Entry 7YPA (electron microscopy, 3.05 A resolution); this record covers chains D and H of the 9 polymer chains in the assembly.

Chain D:
Molecule: DNA-directed RNA polymerase subunit beta'
From: Escherichia coli K-12
Notes: EC 2.7.7.6
UniProt: P0A8T7 (RPOC_ECOLI); residue numbers follow UniProt; this construct covers 1-1407
Sequence (1416 residues; row label = number of the first residue in the row):
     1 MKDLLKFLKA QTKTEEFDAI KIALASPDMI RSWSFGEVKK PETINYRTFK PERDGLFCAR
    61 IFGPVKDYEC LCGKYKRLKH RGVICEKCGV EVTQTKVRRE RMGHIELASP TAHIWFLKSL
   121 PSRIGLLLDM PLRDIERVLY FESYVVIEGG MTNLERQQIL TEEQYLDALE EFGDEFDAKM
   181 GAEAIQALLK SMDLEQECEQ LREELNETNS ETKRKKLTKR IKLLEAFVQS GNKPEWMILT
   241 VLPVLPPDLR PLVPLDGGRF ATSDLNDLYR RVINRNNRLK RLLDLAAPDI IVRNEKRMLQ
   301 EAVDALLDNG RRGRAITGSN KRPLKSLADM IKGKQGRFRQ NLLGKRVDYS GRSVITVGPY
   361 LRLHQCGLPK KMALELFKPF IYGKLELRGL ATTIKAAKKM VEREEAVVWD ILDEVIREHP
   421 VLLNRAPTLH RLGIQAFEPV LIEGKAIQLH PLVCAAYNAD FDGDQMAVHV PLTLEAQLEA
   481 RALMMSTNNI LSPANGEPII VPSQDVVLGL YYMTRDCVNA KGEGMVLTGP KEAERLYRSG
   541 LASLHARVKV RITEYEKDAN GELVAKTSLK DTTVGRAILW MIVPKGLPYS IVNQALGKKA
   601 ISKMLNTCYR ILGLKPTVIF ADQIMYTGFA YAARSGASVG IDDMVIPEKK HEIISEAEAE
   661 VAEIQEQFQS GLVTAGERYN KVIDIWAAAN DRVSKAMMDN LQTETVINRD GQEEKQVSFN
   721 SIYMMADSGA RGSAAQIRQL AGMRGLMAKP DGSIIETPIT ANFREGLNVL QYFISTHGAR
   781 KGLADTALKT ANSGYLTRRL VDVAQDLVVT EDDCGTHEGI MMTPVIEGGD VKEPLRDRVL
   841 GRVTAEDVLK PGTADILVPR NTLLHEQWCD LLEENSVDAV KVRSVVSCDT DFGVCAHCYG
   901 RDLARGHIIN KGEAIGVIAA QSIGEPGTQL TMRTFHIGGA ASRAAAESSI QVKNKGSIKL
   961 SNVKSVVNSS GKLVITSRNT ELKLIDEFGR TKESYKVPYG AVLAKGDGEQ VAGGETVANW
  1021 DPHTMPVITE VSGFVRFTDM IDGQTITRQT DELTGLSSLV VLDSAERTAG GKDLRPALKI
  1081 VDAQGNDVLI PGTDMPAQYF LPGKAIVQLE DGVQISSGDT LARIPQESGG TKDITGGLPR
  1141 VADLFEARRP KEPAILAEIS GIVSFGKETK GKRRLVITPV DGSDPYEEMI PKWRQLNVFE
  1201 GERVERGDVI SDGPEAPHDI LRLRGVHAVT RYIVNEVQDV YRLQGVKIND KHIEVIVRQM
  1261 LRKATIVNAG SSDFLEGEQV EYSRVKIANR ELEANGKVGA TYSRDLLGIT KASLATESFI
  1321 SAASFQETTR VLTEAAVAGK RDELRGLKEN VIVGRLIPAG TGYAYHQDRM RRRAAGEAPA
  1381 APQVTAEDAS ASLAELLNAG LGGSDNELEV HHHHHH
Disordered / not traced: 1-16, 935-947, 1127-1134, 1371-1416
Construct notes: expression tag (1408-1416)
Curated features (UniProtKB/Swiss-Prot):
  - binding site (Zn(2+)): Cys70, Cys72, Cys85, Cys88, Cys814, Cys888, Cys895, Cys898
  - binding site (Mg(2+)): Asp460, Asp462, Asp464
  - modified residue: Lys983 (N6-acetyllysine)
  - mutagenesis: Gln504 (Q504P: Resistant to antibiotics salinamide A and B), Asn690 (N690D: Resistant to antibiotics salinamide A and B), Met697 (M697V: Resistant to antibiotics salinamide A and B), Ala735 (A735T: Resistant to antibiotics salinamide A and B), Arg738 (R738C/H/P/S: Resistant to antibiotics salinamide A and B), Ala748 (A748E: Resistant to antibiotics salinamide A and B), Pro758 (P758S/T: Resistant to antibiotics salinamide A and B), Phe763 (F763C: Resistant to antibiotics salinamide A and B), Ser775 (S775A: Resistant to antibiotics salinamide A and B), Ala779 (A779T/V: Resistant to antibiotics salinamide A and B), Arg780 (R780C: Resistant to antibiotics salinamide A and B), Gly782 (G782A/C: Resistant to antibiotics salinamide A and B), 1 further mutagenesis entry in UniProt
Metal / ion sites: Zn2+ site 1: Cys72, Cys85, Cys88; Mg2+: Asp460, Asp462, Asp464; Zn2+ site 2: Cys814, Cys888, Cys895, Cys898

Chain H:
Molecule: 20-nt RNA strand
Sequence (20 nucleotides; row label = number of the first residue in the row; numbers below 1 keep their minus sign (G-19 is residue -19)):
   -19 GCGUCGCAGG CCUUUUUAUU

Interface between chain D and chain H:
Pairs across the interface (7):
  Val253(D) with C-9(H), base contact
  Arg322(D) with U-7(H), hydrogen bond to the sugar; U-6(H), hydrogen bond to the sugar
  Lys325(D) with U-7(H), salt bridge to the phosphate
  Arg425(D) with U0(H), hydrogen bond to the phosphate
  Pro427(D) with U0(H), sugar contact
  Asp464(D) with U0(H), sugar contact
Other interface residues (no listed pair), chain D (10 interface residues in all): Leu78, Asp264, Asp462, Gly463
Other interface residues (no listed pair), chain H (7 interface residues in all): U-16, C-8, U-1

Summary:
The interface between chain D and chain H involves 10 residues on one side and 7 on the other; the contacts
include 3 hydrogen bonds and 1 salt bridge. Polar contacts include Arg322(D)-U-7(H), Arg322(D)-U-6(H) and
Arg425(D)-U0(H).
Here chain D is DNA-directed RNA polymerase subunit beta' (Escherichia coli K-12) and chain H is a 20-nt RNA
strand. Entry 7YPA (Cryo-EM structure of Escherichia coli hairpin-nucleation complex of transcription
termination (TTC-hairpin)) was determined by electron microscopy together with 7YP9 and 7YPB from the same
study.
